8XKS - chains E and G of the 20 polymer chains in the assembly; structure by electron microscopy, 3.20 A resolution.

Chain E:
Molecule: Uncharacterized 341.7 kDa protein in psbD-psbC intergenic region
From: Chlamydomonas reinhardtii
UniProt: Q32065 (YCX9_CHLRE); residues 1-2971 here = UniProt positions 1-2971
Chain sequence (2971 residues; numbered 1 to 2971; the number before each row is that of its first residue):
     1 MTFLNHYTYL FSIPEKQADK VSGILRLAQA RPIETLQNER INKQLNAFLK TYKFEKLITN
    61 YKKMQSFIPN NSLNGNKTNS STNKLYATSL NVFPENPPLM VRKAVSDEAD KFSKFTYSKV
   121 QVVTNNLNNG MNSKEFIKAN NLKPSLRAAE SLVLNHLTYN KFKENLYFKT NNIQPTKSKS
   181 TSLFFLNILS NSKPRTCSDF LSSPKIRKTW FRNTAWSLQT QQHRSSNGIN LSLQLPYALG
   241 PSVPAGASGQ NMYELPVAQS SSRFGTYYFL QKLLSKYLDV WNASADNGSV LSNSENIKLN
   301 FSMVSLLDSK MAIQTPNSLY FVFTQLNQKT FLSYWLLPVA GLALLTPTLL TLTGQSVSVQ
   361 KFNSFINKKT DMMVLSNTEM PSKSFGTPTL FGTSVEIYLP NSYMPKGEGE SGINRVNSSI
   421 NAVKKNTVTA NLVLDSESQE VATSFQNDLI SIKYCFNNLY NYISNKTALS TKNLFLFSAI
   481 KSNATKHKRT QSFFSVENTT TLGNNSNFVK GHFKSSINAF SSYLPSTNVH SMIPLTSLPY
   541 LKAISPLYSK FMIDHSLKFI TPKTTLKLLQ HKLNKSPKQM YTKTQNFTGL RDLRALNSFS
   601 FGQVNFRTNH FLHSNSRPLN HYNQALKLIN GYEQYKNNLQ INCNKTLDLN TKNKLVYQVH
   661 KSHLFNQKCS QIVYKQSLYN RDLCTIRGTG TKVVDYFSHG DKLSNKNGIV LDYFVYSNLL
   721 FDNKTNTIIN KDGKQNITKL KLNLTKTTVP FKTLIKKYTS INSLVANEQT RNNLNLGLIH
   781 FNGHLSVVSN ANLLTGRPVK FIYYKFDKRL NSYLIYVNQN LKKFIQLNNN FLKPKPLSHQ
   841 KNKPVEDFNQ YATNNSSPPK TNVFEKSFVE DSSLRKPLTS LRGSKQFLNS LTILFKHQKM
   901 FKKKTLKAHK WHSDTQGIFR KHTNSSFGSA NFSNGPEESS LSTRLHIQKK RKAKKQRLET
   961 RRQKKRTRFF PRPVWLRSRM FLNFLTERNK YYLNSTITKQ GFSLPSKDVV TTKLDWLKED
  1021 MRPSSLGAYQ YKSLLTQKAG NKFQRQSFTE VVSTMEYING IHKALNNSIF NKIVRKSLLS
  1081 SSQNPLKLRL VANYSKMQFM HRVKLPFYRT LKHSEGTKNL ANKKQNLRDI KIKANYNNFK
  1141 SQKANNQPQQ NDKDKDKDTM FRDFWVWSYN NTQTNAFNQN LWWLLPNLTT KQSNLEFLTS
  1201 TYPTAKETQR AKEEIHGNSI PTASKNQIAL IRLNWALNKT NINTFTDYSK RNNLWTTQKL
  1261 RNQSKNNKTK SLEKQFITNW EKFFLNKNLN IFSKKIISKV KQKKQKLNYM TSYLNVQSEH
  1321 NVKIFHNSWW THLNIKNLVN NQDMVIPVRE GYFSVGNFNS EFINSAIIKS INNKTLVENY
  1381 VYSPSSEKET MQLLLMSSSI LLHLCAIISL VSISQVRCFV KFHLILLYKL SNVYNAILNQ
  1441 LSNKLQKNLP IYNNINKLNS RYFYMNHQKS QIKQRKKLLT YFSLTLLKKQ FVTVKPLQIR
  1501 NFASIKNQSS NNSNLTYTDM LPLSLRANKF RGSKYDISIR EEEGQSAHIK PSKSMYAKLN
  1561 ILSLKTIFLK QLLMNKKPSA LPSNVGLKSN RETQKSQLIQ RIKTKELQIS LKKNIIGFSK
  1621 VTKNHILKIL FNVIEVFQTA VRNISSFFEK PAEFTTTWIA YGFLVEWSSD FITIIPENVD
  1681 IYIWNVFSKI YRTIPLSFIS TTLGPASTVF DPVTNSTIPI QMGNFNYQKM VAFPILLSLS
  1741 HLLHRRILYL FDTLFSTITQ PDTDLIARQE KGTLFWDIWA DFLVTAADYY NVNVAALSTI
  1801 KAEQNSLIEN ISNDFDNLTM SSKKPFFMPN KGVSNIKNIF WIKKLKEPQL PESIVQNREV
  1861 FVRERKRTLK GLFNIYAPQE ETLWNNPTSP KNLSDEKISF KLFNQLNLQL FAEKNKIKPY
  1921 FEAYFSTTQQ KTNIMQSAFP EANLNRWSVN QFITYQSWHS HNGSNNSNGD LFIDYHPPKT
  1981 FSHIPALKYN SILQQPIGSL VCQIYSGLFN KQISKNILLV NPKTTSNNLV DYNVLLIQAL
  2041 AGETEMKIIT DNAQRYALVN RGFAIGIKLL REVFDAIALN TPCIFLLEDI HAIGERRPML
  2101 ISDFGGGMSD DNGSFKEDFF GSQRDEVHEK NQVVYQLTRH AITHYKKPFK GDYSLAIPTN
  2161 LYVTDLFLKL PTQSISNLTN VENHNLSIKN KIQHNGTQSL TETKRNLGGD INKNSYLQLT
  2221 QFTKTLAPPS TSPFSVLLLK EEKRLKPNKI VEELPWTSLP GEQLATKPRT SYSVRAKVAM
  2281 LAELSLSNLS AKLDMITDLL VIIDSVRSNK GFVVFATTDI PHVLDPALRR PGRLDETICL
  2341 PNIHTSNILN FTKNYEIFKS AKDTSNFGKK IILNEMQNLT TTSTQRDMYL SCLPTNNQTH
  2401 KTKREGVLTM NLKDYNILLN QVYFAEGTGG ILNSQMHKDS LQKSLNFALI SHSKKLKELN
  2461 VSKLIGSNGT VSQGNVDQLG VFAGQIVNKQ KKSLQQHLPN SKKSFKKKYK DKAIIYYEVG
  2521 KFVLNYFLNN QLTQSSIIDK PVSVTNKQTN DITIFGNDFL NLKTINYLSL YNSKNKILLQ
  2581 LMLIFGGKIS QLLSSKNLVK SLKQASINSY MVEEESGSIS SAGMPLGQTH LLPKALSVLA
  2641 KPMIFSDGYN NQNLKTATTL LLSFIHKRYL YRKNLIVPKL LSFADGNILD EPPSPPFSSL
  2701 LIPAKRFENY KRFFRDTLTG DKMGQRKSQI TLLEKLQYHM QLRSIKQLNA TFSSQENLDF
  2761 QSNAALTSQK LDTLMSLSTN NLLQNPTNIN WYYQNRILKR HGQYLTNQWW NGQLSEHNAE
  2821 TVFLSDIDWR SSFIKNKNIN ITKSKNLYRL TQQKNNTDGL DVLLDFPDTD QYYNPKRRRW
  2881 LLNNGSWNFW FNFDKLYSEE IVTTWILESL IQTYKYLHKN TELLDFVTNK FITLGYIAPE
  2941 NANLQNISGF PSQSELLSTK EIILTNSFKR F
Disordered / not traced: 1-264, 279-316, 352-446, 475-537, 576-614, 645-736, 757-784, 796-807, 830-878, 912-935, 996-1157, 1190-1219, 1266-1288, 1346-1357, 1449-1657, 1706-1725, 1814-1943, 1962-1968, 2099-2112, 2195-2233, 2384-2400, 2426-2442, 2462-2502, 2533-2548, 2606-2628, 2752-2771, 2837-2857, 2945-2952
Swiss-Prot annotation at these positions:
  - natural variant: His-660 (H660N: In strain: CC-503), Pro-1023 to Ser-1025 (sequence variant, change not given here; In strain: CC-503)

Chain G:
Molecule: AAA+ ATPase domain-containing protein
From: Chlamydomonas reinhardtii
UniProt: A0A2K3DLF7 (A0A2K3DLF7_CHLRE); residues 1-1058 here = UniProt positions 1-1058
Chain sequence (1058 residues; row label = number of the first residue in the row):
     1 MQRRWSRAAN VRTLATSRGE QPQDSGPSTS GRAELPLDSG IGKLISTTAK AIGLVGLMAV
    61 AVLSGPTRAA HARDRLSAQP AAEALIHHQQ PYQQPHHHQQ QHRSAGAVAN PVLSDLAAAP
   121 ATLEPATLEP ATSTTSALTP VEAAYSAYLR RIAEAYLAEH PQMAAPEHAA HVARVVRSRA
   181 LGTPLSFDEL MRSAVPAPGE VPNRNSRGQV AEQVRAILDQ YDREDFDLGI KQFMLEAKVK
   241 AKLEAASRGT SRDRAAPKDY EEALAAELFA AEEGAAPKEK AKTEDMVDDA FTTEVVEEAM
   301 ALFGDANSVK TAWRTQEVLR ELSYTQLWAL VGEGHVARVR FYGPEKNKVM ATTRASAPGG
   361 ERLCKVVLPP DPELLDHLVS NGVVVDTGVT EDDRLRASLL VQMLRYTVPF MVISGLFWMI
   421 HTWILDPLPN KFRRQEFIRY RREMLHVASK LNFRTPAREV RIDTGSPDFI KWDDINGIDE
   481 VKKEINEIIE YLRNPALLRS RGVARIGGVL LAGAPGTGKT LLAKAIAAEG GVRMFTCSGT
   541 DFYDVYSGVG ARRVRETFDR LRNAAPAILF IDEFDAMGAA RGAQASGDES ASIINELLVQ
   601 MDGFEDNRGI VVLGATNRPG AIDSALIRPG RFDRIIYMPL PDALGRAKIM QVHARNKAVD
   661 PNINWYEVAR AMAGFTGADV MGLMARAARM AARQGRHAIT EDDIYAAMEN KTMEATLEAS
   721 TAGDGGGLVG GEGVEGSPDP IPPQLRRAVS VYEAGKALLA YITPDYEEIA RVSVCPLNVL
   781 TGFTLFVEDE DKNVNAILTR SELEGRMVVH LAGRCAEKLV MGEGQMTGMG SPDLFHANLI
   841 AREMIMSMGM GRRTGPIDLL RVAATSEAAS GADTLRAGPA AADGDPFYYH TTDMSTEQAR
   901 VALAEVVELL DAAEAKAMYG LAINWRALQA LTQALLDRGT ITGKEVAHIL ESNGVIHFPD
   961 PYTTGFGWDP DGSLRYPFKP DTPPEGGSGG GGAAAEGSAP QTPDLSGARG KTWFAGTAYD
  1021 APRNADGTFK HGWHWNMPFS VKTELPDWYK KEVERYSY
Disordered / not traced: 1-141, 223-280, 458-469, 641-737, 867-882, 972-1031

How chain E and chain G interact:
Pairs across the interface - 270 pairs, chain E then chain G:
  Ala-343(E) / Leu-395(G)
  Thr-346(E) / Leu-395(G)
  Pro-347(E) / Leu-395(G)
  Leu-891(E) / Ala-299(G)
  Leu-891(E) / Gly-304(G)
  Phe-895(E) / Val-296(G)  hydrophobic
  Phe-895(E) / Ala-299(G)  hydrophobic
  Lys-899(E) / Phe-291(G)
  Lys-899(E) / Thr-292(G)
  Lys-899(E) / Val-295(G)
  Lys-899(E) / Val-296(G)
  Lys-902(E) / Asp-288(G)  salt bridge
  Lys-902(E) / Asp-289(G)
  Leu-945(E) / Asp-288(G)
  Gln-948(E) / Ala-290(G)
  Gln-948(E) / Phe-291(G)  hydrogen bond (side chain-backbone)
  Lys-949(E) / Thr-283(G)
  Lys-949(E) / Glu-284(G)  hydrogen bond (side chain-backbone)
  Lys-949(E) / Met-286(G)  hydrogen bond (side chain-backbone)
  Lys-949(E) / Val-287(G)
  Lys-949(E) / Asp-288(G)  salt bridge
  Lys-952(E) / Met-286(G)
  Lys-952(E) / Ala-290(G)
  Ala-953(E) / Ala-281(G)
  Ala-953(E) / Thr-283(G)
  Ala-953(E) / Met-286(G)
  Lys-955(E) / Glu-294(G)  salt bridge
  Gln-956(E) / Ala-281(G)
  Gln-956(E) / Met-286(G)
  Arg-957(E) / Ala-281(G)  hydrogen bond (side chain-backbone)
  Arg-966(E) / Tyr-221(G)
  Thr-967(E) / Tyr-221(G)
  Thr-967(E) / Glu-294(G)
  Arg-968(E) / Leu-218(G)
  Arg-972(E) / Val-295(G)
  Pro-973(E) / Val-295(G)  hydrophobic
  Trp-975(E) / Val-295(G)  hydrophobic
  Leu-976(E) / Val-295(G)
  Leu-976(E) / Glu-298(G)
  Leu-976(E) / Ala-299(G)  hydrophobic
  Leu-976(E) / Leu-302(G)  hydrophobic
  Leu-976(E) / Phe-303(G)  hydrophobic
  Arg-979(E) / Phe-303(G)
  Met-980(E) / Leu-302(G)  hydrophobic
  Met-980(E) / Phe-303(G)
  Asn-983(E) / Phe-303(G)
  Glu-987(E) / Lys-310(G)  salt bridge
  Asn-1241(E) / Arg-207(G)
  Asn-1241(E) / Gly-208(G)
  Asn-1241(E) / Ala-211(G)
  Thr-1244(E) / Gly-208(G)  hydrogen bond (side chain-backbone)
  Thr-1244(E) / Gln-209(G)
  Thr-1244(E) / Glu-212(G)  hydrogen bond
  Phe-1245(E) / Glu-212(G)
  Phe-1245(E) / Arg-215(G)
  Arg-1251(E) / Asn-205(G)
  Arg-1251(E) / Gln-209(G)  hydrogen bond (side chain-backbone)
  Arg-1251(E) / Glu-212(G)  salt bridge
  Arg-1251(E) / Gln-213(G)  hydrogen bond
  Trp-1255(E) / Gln-213(G)
  Trp-1255(E) / Ala-216(G)
  Trp-1255(E) / Gln-220(G)
  Trp-1255(E) / Glu-297(G)  hydrogen bond
  Thr-1256(E) / Asp-219(G)
  Lys-1259(E) / Gln-220(G)
  Lys-1259(E) / Tyr-221(G)
  Leu-1260(E) / Gln-220(G)
  Leu-1260(E) / Asp-222(G)
  Asn-1308(E) / Asn-203(G)  hydrogen bond (backbone-side chain)
  Asn-1308(E) / Gln-316(G)  hydrogen bond
  Tyr-1309(E) / Asn-203(G)
  Tyr-1309(E) / Asn-205(G)  hydrogen bond (backbone-side chain)
  Tyr-1309(E) / Gln-213(G)
  Met-1310(E) / Gln-213(G)  hydrogen bond
  Met-1310(E) / Ile-217(G)  hydrophobic
  Met-1310(E) / Glu-297(G)
  Met-1310(E) / Ala-306(G)
  Met-1310(E) / Asn-307(G)
  Thr-1311(E) / Asn-203(G)
  Thr-1311(E) / Met-300(G)
  Thr-1311(E) / Ala-306(G)
  Ser-1312(E) / Pro-202(G)
  Ser-1312(E) / Arg-204(G)  hydrogen bond
  Leu-1314(E) / Gly-199(G)
  Leu-1314(E) / Glu-200(G)
  Asn-1315(E) / Gly-199(G)  hydrogen bond (backbone-backbone)
  Val-1316(E) / Gln-316(G)
  Val-1316(E) / Arg-320(G)  hydrogen bond (backbone-side chain)
  Ser-1318(E) / Gln-316(G)
  His-1320(E) / Glu-317(G)  salt bridge
  Lys-1771(E) / Asp-426(G)  salt bridge
  Lys-1771(E) / Leu-428(G)
  Leu-1774(E) / Leu-428(G)  hydrophobic
  Phe-1775(E) / Arg-439(G)
  Phe-1775(E) / Glu-443(G)
  Trp-1776(E) / Glu-443(G)
  Trp-1776(E) / His-446(G)
  Trp-1776(E) / Lys-450(G)
  Trp-1776(E) / Arg-560(G)  hydrogen bond (backbone-side chain)
  Asp-1777(E) / Arg-560(G)  salt bridge
  Trp-1779(E) / Phe-437(G)  hydrophobic
  Trp-1779(E) / Tyr-440(G)
  Ala-1780(E) / Glu-443(G)
  Phe-1782(E) / Arg-434(G)
  Phe-1782(E) / Tyr-440(G)  hydrophobic
  Phe-1782(E) / Met-444(G)  hydrophobic
  Leu-1783(E) / Val-447(G)  hydrophobic
  Leu-1783(E) / Phe-453(G)  hydrophobic
  Val-1784(E) / Phe-453(G)  hydrophobic
  Asn-1793(E) / Val-447(G)
  Ala-1796(E) / Met-444(G)
  Ala-1796(E) / Leu-445(G)
  Leu-1797(E) / Leu-445(G)
  Leu-1797(E) / Ala-448(G)  hydrophobic
  Ser-1798(E) / Leu-445(G)
  Glu-1803(E) / Leu-445(G)
  Gln-1804(E) / Arg-441(G)  hydrogen bond
  Leu-1807(E) / Arg-434(G)
  Leu-1807(E) / Arg-441(G)
  Asn-1810(E) / Arg-434(G)  hydrogen bond
  Ile-1811(E) / Arg-434(G)
  Arg-1946(E) / Asp-606(G)  salt bridge
  Ile-1953(E) / Phe-604(G)  hydrophobic
  Thr-1954(E) / Asp-602(G)  hydrogen bond
  Tyr-1955(E) / Phe-604(G)  hydrophobic
  Gly-1969(E) / Asn-595(G)
  Asp-1970(E) / Asn-595(G)
  Phe-1972(E) / Leu-598(G)  hydrophobic
  Asp-1974(E) / Arg-628(G)  salt bridge
  Asn-2028(E) / Ile-627(G)
  Gln-2038(E) / Arg-628(G)
  Thr-2050(E) / Arg-628(G)
  Asn-2052(E) / Ser-624(G)
  Gln-2054(E) / Arg-581(G)  hydrogen bond (backbone-side chain)
  Arg-2055(E) / Arg-581(G)
  Arg-2055(E) / Ser-624(G)
  Ala-2057(E) / Arg-581(G)  hydrogen bond (backbone-side chain)
  Leu-2058(E) / Arg-581(G)
  Gln-2173(E) / Thr-891(G)
  Gln-2173(E) / Asp-893(G)  hydrogen bond
  Ser-2174(E) / Asp-893(G)
  Ser-2176(E) / Asp-893(G)
  Asn-2177(E) / Thr-896(G)
  His-2184(E) / Asp-893(G)  salt bridge
  Asn-2185(E) / Thr-891(G)  hydrogen bond
  Asn-2185(E) / Asp-893(G)  hydrogen bond (backbone-side chain)
  Ala-2448(E) / Arg-501(G)
  Ala-2448(E) / Gly-502(G)
  Lys-2503(E) / Thr-963(G)
  Phe-2505(E) / Tyr-962(G)
  Phe-2505(E) / Thr-963(G)
  Phe-2505(E) / Thr-964(G)
  Lys-2506(E) / Asp-765(G)  salt bridge
  Lys-2506(E) / Asp-960(G)  salt bridge
  Lys-2506(E) / Pro-961(G)
  Lys-2506(E) / Tyr-962(G)  hydrogen bond (backbone-backbone)
  Tyr-2509(E) / Tyr-962(G)  hydrophobic
  Leu-2598(E) / Tyr-962(G)  hydrophobic
  Leu-2598(E) / Phe-966(G)  hydrophobic
  Ser-2601(E) / Phe-966(G)
  Leu-2602(E) / Phe-966(G)  hydrophobic
  His-2630(E) / Gly-1032(G)
  Ala-2635(E) / Gly-1032(G)
  Val-2638(E) / Trp-1033(G)
  Val-2638(E) / His-1034(G)
  Val-2638(E) / Trp-1035(G)  hydrogen bond (backbone-backbone)
  Leu-2639(E) / Trp-1033(G)
  Ala-2640(E) / Trp-1035(G)
  Lys-2641(E) / Met-850(G)
  Lys-2641(E) / Arg-852(G)
  Lys-2641(E) / Trp-1035(G)
  Pro-2642(E) / Trp-1035(G)
  Met-2643(E) / Tyr-962(G)
  Ile-2644(E) / Tyr-962(G)  hydrogen bond (backbone-side chain)
  Phe-2645(E) / Thr-799(G)
  Phe-2645(E) / Tyr-962(G)  hydrophobic
  Asp-2647(E) / Arg-800(G)  salt bridge
  Gly-2648(E) / Met-848(G)
  Gly-2648(E) / Met-850(G)
  Tyr-2649(E) / Met-848(G)  hydrogen bond (backbone-backbone)
  Tyr-2649(E) / Gly-849(G)
  Tyr-2649(E) / Pro-856(G)  hydrophobic
  Asn-2651(E) / Ser-847(G)
  Asn-2651(E) / Asp-858(G)
  Leu-2654(E) / Ser-847(G)
  Leu-2654(E) / Pro-856(G)  hydrophobic
  Leu-2654(E) / Asp-858(G)
  Lys-2655(E) / Asp-858(G)
  Lys-2655(E) / Arg-861(G)
  Thr-2658(E) / Ile-857(G)
  Thr-2658(E) / Asp-858(G)
  Tyr-2671(E) / Tyr-1058(G)
  Arg-2672(E) / Ser-1057(G)  hydrogen bond
  Arg-2672(E) / Tyr-1058(G)
  Lys-2673(E) / Tyr-1058(G)
  Asn-2674(E) / Arg-1055(G)  hydrogen bond (side chain-backbone)
  Asn-2674(E) / Tyr-1056(G)
  Asn-2674(E) / Tyr-1058(G)
  Leu-2675(E) / Tyr-1056(G)
  Asp-2721(E) / Gly-884(G)
  Lys-2722(E) / Asp-883(G)  hydrogen bond (side chain-backbone)
  Lys-2722(E) / Gly-884(G)
  Met-2723(E) / Phe-835(G)  hydrophobic
  Met-2723(E) / Asp-885(G)
  Met-2723(E) / Phe-887(G)
  Gly-2724(E) / Ser-831(G)
  Gly-2724(E) / Pro-832(G)
  Gly-2724(E) / Phe-835(G)
  Arg-2726(E) / Gly-828(G)  hydrogen bond (side chain-backbone)
  Arg-2726(E) / Ser-831(G)  hydrogen bond
  Leu-2732(E) / Val-779(G)  hydrophobic
  Lys-2735(E) / Leu-780(G)
  His-2739(E) / Asn-778(G)
  His-2739(E) / Val-779(G)
  Asp-2772(E) / Leu-777(G)
  Leu-2774(E) / Pro-776(G)  hydrophobic
  Leu-2774(E) / Leu-777(G)  hydrophobic
  Leu-2777(E) / Arg-771(G)
  Leu-2777(E) / Leu-785(G)  hydrophobic
  Asn-2780(E) / Leu-785(G)
  Asn-2781(E) / Pro-832(G)
  Asn-2781(E) / His-836(G)
  Leu-2782(E) / His-810(G)
  Leu-2782(E) / Asp-833(G)
  Leu-2782(E) / His-836(G)
  Leu-2783(E) / Phe-783(G)  hydrophobic
  Leu-2783(E) / Pro-832(G)
  Gln-2784(E) / Tyr-752(G)
  Gln-2784(E) / Glu-753(G)  hydrogen bond
  Gln-2784(E) / Thr-781(G)
  Gln-2784(E) / Gly-782(G)  hydrogen bond (side chain-backbone)
  Gln-2784(E) / Phe-783(G)
  Gln-2784(E) / Met-829(G)
  Gln-2784(E) / Asp-833(G)
  Asn-2785(E) / Met-829(G)
  Pro-2786(E) / Leu-745(G)  hydrophobic
  Pro-2786(E) / Leu-780(G)
  Pro-2786(E) / Thr-827(G)  hydrogen bond (backbone-side chain)
  Pro-2786(E) / Met-829(G)  hydrophobic
  Leu-2881(E) / Trp-1048(G)
  Leu-2882(E) / Leu-1045(G)  hydrophobic
  Leu-2882(E) / Pro-1046(G)  hydrophobic
  Leu-2882(E) / Trp-1048(G)  hydrophobic
  Leu-2882(E) / Tyr-1049(G)  hydrophobic
  Asn-2884(E) / Glu-1044(G)
  Gly-2885(E) / Glu-1044(G)
  Ser-2886(E) / Leu-1045(G)
  Trp-2887(E) / Thr-896(G)  hydrogen bond (backbone-side chain)
  Trp-2887(E) / Arg-900(G)
  Asn-2888(E) / Tyr-1049(G)  hydrogen bond
  Phe-2891(E) / Tyr-1056(G)  hydrophobic
  Phe-2893(E) / Tyr-1049(G)  hydrophobic
  Phe-2893(E) / Glu-1052(G)
  Phe-2893(E) / Val-1053(G)  hydrophobic
  Lys-2895(E) / Asp-893(G)
  Lys-2895(E) / Met-894(G)  hydrogen bond (side chain-backbone)
  Lys-2895(E) / Ser-895(G)
  Leu-2896(E) / Ser-895(G)
  Leu-2896(E) / Glu-897(G)
  Glu-2899(E) / Met-894(G)
  Glu-2899(E) / Ser-895(G)  hydrogen bond
  Glu-2899(E) / Gln-898(G)
  Val-2902(E) / Ile-857(G)  hydrophobic
  Thr-2903(E) / Ile-857(G)
  Ile-2906(E) / Pro-856(G)
  Ile-2906(E) / Ile-857(G)  hydrophobic
  Leu-2910(E) / Pro-856(G)  hydrophobic
  Asn-2941(E) / Lys-792(G)  hydrogen bond (side chain-backbone)
  Asn-2941(E) / Asn-793(G)  hydrogen bond (side chain-backbone)
  Asn-2941(E) / Ala-796(G)
Interface residues without a listed pair, chain E (170 interface residues in all): Val-339, Met-900, Phe-901, His-946, Lys-950, Asn-1252, Lys-1306, Tyr-1313, Gln-1317, Asn-1321, Ile-1413, Gln-1415, Ala-1787, Val-1794, Ile-2175, Ser-2451, Lys-2510, Ser-2646, Leu-2736, Trp-2890
Interface residues without a listed pair, chain G (171 interface residues in all): Lys-282, Thr-293, Ala-301, Asp-305, Leu-399, Phe-410, His-421, Lys-431, Gln-435, Arg-442, Ser-500, Tyr-546, Glu-556, Asn-563, Val-599, Asp-623, Arg-631, Lys-756, Val-794, Asn-795, Ile-797, Leu-839, Gly-851, Leu-860, Thr-892, Gly-965, Thr-1043

Summary:
The interface between chain E and chain G involves 170 residues on one side and 171 on the other, with 43
hydrogen bonds and 14 salt bridges. Polar pairs include Lys-902(E)/Asp-288(G), Lys-949(E)/Asp-288(G) and
Lys-955(E)/Glu-294(G).
Chain E is Uncharacterized 341.7 kDa protein in psbD-psbC intergenic region and chain G is AAA+ ATPase
domain-containing protein, both from Chlamydomonas reinhardtii; the structure, The cryo-EM structure of
Orf2971-FtsHi motor complex, was determined by electron microscopy.
